7B20 - chains A and dd of the 8 polymer chains in the assembly; structure by X-ray diffraction, 2.18 A resolution.

# Chain A (and dd)
Protein: DtxR family iron (Metal) dependent repressor
Organism: Saccharopolyspora erythraea (strain ATCC 11635 / DSM 40517 / JCM 4748 / NBRC 13426 / NCIMB 8594 / NRRL 2338)
Notes: chain dd of this document is another copy of the same molecule, construct and numbering; everything in this record applies to it too
UniProt: A0A2A9J1W2 (A0A2A9J1W2_SACEN); numbering as in UniProt (aligned over 1-231)
Sequence (233 residues; row label = number of the first residue in the row; numbers below 1 keep their minus sign (Gly-1 is residue -1)):
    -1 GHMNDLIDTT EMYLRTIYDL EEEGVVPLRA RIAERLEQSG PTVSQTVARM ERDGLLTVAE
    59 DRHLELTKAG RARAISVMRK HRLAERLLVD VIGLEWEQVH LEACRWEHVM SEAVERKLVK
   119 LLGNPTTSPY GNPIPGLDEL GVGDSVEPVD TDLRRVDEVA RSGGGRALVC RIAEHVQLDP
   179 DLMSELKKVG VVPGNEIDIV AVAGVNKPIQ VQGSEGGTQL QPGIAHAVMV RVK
Unresolved in the structure: -1 to 2, 141-231 (chain dd: -1 to 140)
Differences from the reference sequence: expression tag (-1 to 0)
What the authors report for this chain:
  - binding site for consensus DNA-binding sequence: Thr7, Tyr11, Arg27, Ala28, Arg29, Gln36, Ser37, Pro39, Thr40, Ser42, Gln43, Thr44, Arg47, Arg50, Arg60

# How chain A and chain dd interact
Residue-residue contacts (41; chain A residue first):
  Arg13(A) with Glu172(dd)
  Tyr16(A) with Ser143(dd), hydrogen bond
  Asp17(A) with Glu172(dd)
  Glu19(A) with Val144(dd)
  Glu20(A) with Ser143(dd), hydrogen bond; Arg153(dd), hydrogen bond (backbone-side chain)
  Glu21(A) with Arg153(dd), hydrogen bond (backbone-side chain); His173(dd); His224(dd), hydrogen bond (backbone-side chain)
  Gly22(A) with Arg153(dd)
  Arg33(A) with His173(dd)
  His79(A) with Glu172(dd), salt bridge
  Arg80(A) with Glu172(dd), salt bridge
  Glu83(A) with Glu172(dd); Gln175(dd)
  Trp94(A) with Met181(dd); Lys185(dd); Val190(dd), hydrophobic
  Glu95(A) with Pro178(dd); Ser182(dd)
  His98(A) with Glu172(dd), salt bridge; Gln175(dd), hydrogen bond; Leu176(dd)
  Pro127(A) with Pro191(dd)
  Tyr128(A) with Cys168(dd); Arg169(dd); Ile170(dd), hydrogen bond (backbone-backbone); Gln175(dd); Met181(dd), hydrophobic; Pro191(dd)
  Gly129(A) with Cys168(dd); Arg169(dd); Pro191(dd)
  Asn130(A) with Arg169(dd); Ile170(dd), hydrogen bond (side chain-backbone); Ala171(dd); Glu172(dd); Gln175(dd)
  Pro131(A) with Asp142(dd); Ser143(dd); Arg169(dd)
Also at the interface, not in a pair above, chain A (21 interface residues in all): Val23, Met76
Also at the interface, not in a pair above, chain dd (21 interface residues in all): Val189, Ala225

# In short
The chain A/chain dd interface involves 21 residues from each chain, with 8 hydrogen bonds and 3 salt bridges.
Polar pairs include His79(A)-Glu172(dd), Arg80(A)-Glu172(dd) and His98(A)-Glu172(dd). From the paper: a
binding site for consensus DNA-binding sequence at Thr7(A), Tyr11(A) and Arg27(A) among others.
Chain A and chain dd are both DtxR family iron (Metal) dependent repressor (Saccharopolyspora erythraea
(strain ATCC 11635 / DSM 40517 / JCM 4748 / NBRC 13426 / NCIMB 8594 / NRRL 2338)); the structure, DtxR-like
iron-dependent regulator IdeR complexed with iron and its consensus DNA-binding sequence, was determined by
X-ray diffraction together with 7B1V, 7B1Y, 7B23, 7B24 and 7B25 from the same study.
